8UCP - chains A and b of the 10 polymer chains in the assembly; structure by electron microscopy, 3.28 A resolution.

# Chain A
Name: Synaptic vesicular amine transporter
Source organism: Homo sapiens
UniProt: Q05940 (VMAT2_HUMAN); residues 1-514 here = UniProt positions 1-514
Chain sequence (514 residues; numbered 1 to 514; the number before each row is that of its first residue):
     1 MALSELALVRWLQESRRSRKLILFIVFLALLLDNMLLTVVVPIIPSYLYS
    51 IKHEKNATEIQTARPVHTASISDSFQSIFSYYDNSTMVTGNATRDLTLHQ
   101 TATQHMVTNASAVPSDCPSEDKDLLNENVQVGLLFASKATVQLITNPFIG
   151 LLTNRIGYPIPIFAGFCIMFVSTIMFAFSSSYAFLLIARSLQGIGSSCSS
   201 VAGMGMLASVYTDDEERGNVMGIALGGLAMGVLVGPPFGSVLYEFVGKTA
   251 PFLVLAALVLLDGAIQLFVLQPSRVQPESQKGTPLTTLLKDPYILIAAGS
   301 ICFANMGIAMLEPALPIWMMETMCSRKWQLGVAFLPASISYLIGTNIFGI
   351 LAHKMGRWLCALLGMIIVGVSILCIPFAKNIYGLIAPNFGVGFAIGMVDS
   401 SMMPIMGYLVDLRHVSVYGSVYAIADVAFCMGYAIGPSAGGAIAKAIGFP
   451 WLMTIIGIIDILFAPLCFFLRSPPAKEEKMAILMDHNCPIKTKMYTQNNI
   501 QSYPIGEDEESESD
Not modelled in the structure: 1-17, 42-132, 273-277, 477-514
Ligand contacts: serotonin (SRO): Asn-34, Leu-228, Val-232, Asn-305, Ile-308, Glu-312, Tyr-341, Ile-395, Asp-399, Tyr-433
Swiss-Prot annotation at these positions:
  - binding site (serotonin): Leu-228, Val-232, Asn-305, Ile-308, Glu-312, Phe-334, Tyr-341, Asp-399, Tyr-433
  - modified residue (Phosphoserine): Ser-511, Ser-513
  - glycosylation (N-linked (GlcNAc...) asparagine): Asn-84, Asn-91

# Chain b
Name: Cytochrome c oxidase subunit 2
Source organism: Komagataella pastoris
Chain sequence (236 residues; numbered 14 to 249; the number before each row is that of its first residue):
    14 DVPTPWGIFFQDSATPNMEGIIELHNNIMFYLVLILTFVSYILYTIIYNY
    64 SNATIVHKYMNHGQLIEIVWTTLPAVILLIIAFPSFILLYLCDEVISPAM
   114 TIKAIGLQWYWKYEYSDFINDDGEIVEFESYVIPEELLEDGQLRLLDVDA
   164 SVVVPVDTHIRFIVSSADVIHDFCVPALGVKVDASPGRLNQTSALIQREG
   214 VYYGQCSELCGVMHSAMPIKIEAVSLYEFINWLDEQ
Ligand contacts:
  - dinuclear copper ion (CUA): Gln-121, Trp-122, His-184, Cys-219, Glu-221, Cys-223, Met-226, His-227, Met-230
  - heme a (HEA): Ile-48, Val-52, Pro-87, Ile-90, Leu-91
  - phosphatidylethanolamine (PTY), molecule 1: Trp-19, Ile-21, Phe-22
  - phosphatidylethanolamine (PTY), molecule 2: Phe-51, Ile-55, Tyr-72, Met-73, Gly-76, Ile-79, Val-82, Trp-83, Leu-86

# Interface between chain A and chain b
Residue-residue contacts (15):
  Tyr-243(A) / Glu-80(b)  hydrogen bond (side chain-backbone)
  Tyr-243(A) / Ile-81(b)  hydrogen bond (side chain-backbone)
  Glu-244(A) / Glu-80(b)
  Ala-250(A) / Thr-84(b)
  Val-254(A) / Ala-88(b)  hydrophobic
  Val-254(A) / Leu-92(b)  hydrophobic
  Leu-258(A) / Ala-95(b)  hydrophobic
  Leu-258(A) / Phe-99(b)
  Leu-261(A) / Phe-96(b)
  Asp-262(A) / Phe-99(b)
  Asp-262(A) / Tyr-103(b)
  Ile-265(A) / Phe-99(b)  hydrophobic
  Gln-266(A) / Tyr-103(b)  hydrogen bond
  Leu-270(A) / Tyr-103(b)
  Leu-270(A) / Leu-104(b)  hydrophobic
Interface residues without a listed pair, chain b (11 interface residues in all): Ile-100

# Summary
10 residues of chain A and 11 residues of chain b are in contact, with 3 hydrogen bonds. Polar pairs include
Tyr-243(A)/Glu-80(b), Tyr-243(A)/Ile-81(b) and Gln-266(A)/Tyr-103(b). Bound to chain A: serotonin. Ligands of
chain b: heme a, phosphatidylethanolamine and dinuclear copper ion.
Chain A is Synaptic vesicular amine transporter (Homo sapiens) and chain b is Cytochrome c oxidase subunit 2
(Komagataella pastoris); the structure, Komagataella pastoris Cytochrome c oxidase in complex with human VMAT2
and Serotonin, was determined by electron microscopy.
